4A48 - chain A; structure by X-ray diffraction, 1.40 A resolution.

[Chain A]
Protein: Probable copper-transporting atpase pacs
Notes: EC 3.6.3.54
UniProt: P73241 (ATCS_SYNY3); residues 2-70 here = UniProt positions 2-70
Sequence (69 residues; each row starts with the number of its first residue):
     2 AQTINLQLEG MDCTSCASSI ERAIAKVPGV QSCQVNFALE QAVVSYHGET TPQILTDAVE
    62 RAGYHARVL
Disordered / not traced: 49-51
Construct notes: conflict Asp13 (Arg in P73241), Thr15 (Ala in P73241), Ser16 (Ala in P73241)
Metal / ion sites: Mg2+: Gln8, Glu10; Zn2+: Cys14, Cys17
Reported in the primary citation:
  - Zn2+ coordination: Cys14, Cys17, His48
  - conformationally variable residues (side-chain flip): Asp13

[In short]
Gln8 and Glu10 coordinate Mg2+. The Zn2+ site is built by Cys14 and Cys17. The paper reports Zn2+ coordination
by Cys14, Cys17 and His48; conformational variability at Asp13.
Chain A is Probable copper-transporting atpase pacs; the structure, Crosstalk between Cu(I) and Zn(II)
homeostasis, was determined by X-ray diffraction, deposited together with 4A47 and 4A4J.
